Entry 9BYV (electron microscopy, 3.83 A resolution); this record covers chains A and B of the 4 polymer chains in the assembly.

== Chain A (and B) ==
Molecule: Ribonucleoside-diphosphate reductase subunit alpha
Organism: Bacillus subtilis
Notes: EC 1.17.4.1; chain B of this document is another copy of the same molecule, construct and numbering; everything in this record applies to it too
Reference sequence: P50620 (RIR1_BACSU); residue numbers follow UniProt; this construct covers 1-700
Sequence (700 residues; row label = number of the first residue in the row):
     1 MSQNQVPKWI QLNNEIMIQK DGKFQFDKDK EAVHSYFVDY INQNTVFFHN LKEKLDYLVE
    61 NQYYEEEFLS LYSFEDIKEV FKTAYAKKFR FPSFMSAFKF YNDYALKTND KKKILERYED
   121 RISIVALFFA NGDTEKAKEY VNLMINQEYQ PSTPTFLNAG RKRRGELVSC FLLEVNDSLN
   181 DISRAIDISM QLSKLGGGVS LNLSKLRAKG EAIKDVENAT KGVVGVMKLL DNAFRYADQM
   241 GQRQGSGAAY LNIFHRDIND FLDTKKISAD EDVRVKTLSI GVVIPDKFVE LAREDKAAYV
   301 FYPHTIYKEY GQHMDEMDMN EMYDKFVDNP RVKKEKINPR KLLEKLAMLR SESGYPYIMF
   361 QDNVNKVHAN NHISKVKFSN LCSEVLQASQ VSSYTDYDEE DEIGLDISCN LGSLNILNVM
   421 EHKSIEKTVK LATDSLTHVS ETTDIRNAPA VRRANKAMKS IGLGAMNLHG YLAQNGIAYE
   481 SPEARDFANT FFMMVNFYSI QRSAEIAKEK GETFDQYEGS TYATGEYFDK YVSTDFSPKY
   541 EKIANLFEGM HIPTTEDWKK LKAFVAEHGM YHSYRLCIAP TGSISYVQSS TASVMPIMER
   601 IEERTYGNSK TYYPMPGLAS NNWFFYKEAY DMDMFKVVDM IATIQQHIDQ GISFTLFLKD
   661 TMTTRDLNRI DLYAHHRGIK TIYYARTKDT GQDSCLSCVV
Not modelled in the structure: 1-5, 689-700
Swiss-Prot annotation at these positions:
  - active site: Asn380 (Proton acceptor), Cys382 (Cysteine radical intermediate), Glu384 (Proton acceptor)
  - binding site (substrate): Thr153, Ser169, Cys170, Gly198, Asn380 to Glu384, Pro580 to Ile584
  - site: Cys170 (Important for hydrogen atom transfer), Asp177 (Allosteric effector binding), Arg207 (Allosteric effector binding), Cys409 (Important for hydrogen atom transfer), Tyr683 (Important for electron transfer), Tyr684 (Important for electron transfer), Cys695 (Interacts with thioredoxin/glutaredoxin), Cys698 (Interacts with thioredoxin/glutaredoxin)
  - mutagenesis: His255 (H255Y: In ts-A 73; temperature-sensitive lethal mutation)
Small-molecule neighbours:
  - ATP (adenosine-5'-triphosphate): Val33, His34, Phe37, Asn42, Phe89, Arg90, Phe91, Arg117
  - GDP (guanosine-5'-diphosphate): Val46, Phe47, Phe48, His49, Asn50, Leu51, Lys54, Lys78, Phe81, Lys82, Tyr85, Asp120
  - dTTP (TTP), molecule 1: Asp177, Ser178, Leu179, Ile182, Leu206, Arg207, Ala212, Ile213, Lys214, Ala219, Thr220, Lys221, His304
  - dTTP (TTP), molecule 2: Lys194, Tyr236, Ala237, Asp238, Met240
From the paper describing this entry:
  - catalytic residues: Cys382, Tyr684 (citing earlier work)

== Interface between chain A and chain B ==
Pairs across the interface (59; chain A residue first):
  Leu179(A) - Met190(B)
  Leu179(A) - Gln191(B)
  Leu179(A) - Lys194(B)
  Leu179(A) - Tyr236(B)  hydrophobic
  Asn180(A) - Gln191(B)  hydrogen bond
  Asn180(A) - Asn447(B)
  Ile182(A) - Tyr236(B)
  Ser183(A) - Asp187(B)  hydrogen bond
  Ser183(A) - Met190(B)
  Arg184(A) - Arg184(B)
  Asp187(A) - Ser183(B)  hydrogen bond
  Met190(A) - Leu179(B)
  Met190(A) - Leu229(B)  hydrophobic
  Gln191(A) - Leu179(B)
  Gln191(A) - Asn180(B)  hydrogen bond
  Lys194(A) - Leu179(B)
  Ile213(A) - Met240(B)  hydrophobic
  Val216(A) - Met240(B)  hydrophobic
  Ala219(A) - Met240(B)  hydrophobic
  Lys221(A) - Arg235(B)  hydrogen bond (side chain-backbone)
  Lys221(A) - Tyr236(B)
  Lys221(A) - Asp238(B)  salt bridge
  Gly225(A) - Tyr236(B)
  Val226(A) - Tyr236(B)
  Lys228(A) - Asn232(B)
  Leu229(A) - Asn232(B)
  Leu229(A) - Ala233(B)
  Leu229(A) - Tyr236(B)  hydrophobic
  Asn232(A) - Lys228(B)
  Asn232(A) - Leu229(B)
  Asn232(A) - Asn232(B)  hydrogen bond
  Ala233(A) - Leu229(B)  hydrophobic
  Arg235(A) - Lys221(B)
  Tyr236(A) - Ile182(B)
  Tyr236(A) - Lys221(B)
  Tyr236(A) - Gly225(B)
  Tyr236(A) - Val226(B)
  Tyr236(A) - Leu229(B)  hydrophobic
  Asp238(A) - Lys221(B)  salt bridge
  Met240(A) - Ile213(B)  hydrophobic
  Met240(A) - Ala219(B)
  Gly241(A) - Ala219(B)
  Asp396(A) - Arg446(B)
  Asp396(A) - Asn447(B)  hydrogen bond
  Tyr397(A) - Asp401(B)  hydrogen bond
  Tyr397(A) - Ile403(B)
  Tyr397(A) - Arg446(B)  hydrogen bond (backbone-backbone)
  Tyr397(A) - Asn447(B)
  Tyr397(A) - Pro449(B)  hydrophobic
  Asp398(A) - Arg452(B)  salt bridge
  Asp401(A) - Tyr397(B)  hydrogen bond
  Ile403(A) - Tyr397(B)
  Arg446(A) - Asp396(B)
  Arg446(A) - Tyr397(B)  hydrogen bond (backbone-backbone)
  Asn447(A) - Asn180(B)  hydrogen bond
  Asn447(A) - Asp396(B)  hydrogen bond
  Asn447(A) - Tyr397(B)  hydrogen bond (side chain-backbone)
  Pro449(A) - Tyr397(B)  hydrophobic
  Arg452(A) - Asp398(B)  salt bridge
Interface residues without a listed pair, chain A (38 interface residues in all): Ile186, Asn218, Gly222, Gln242, Tyr394
Interface residues without a listed pair, chain B (37 interface residues in all): Arg163, Ile186, Lys214, Val216, Asn218, Gly222

== In short ==
The interface between chain A and chain B involves 38 residues on one side and 37 on the other; the contacts
include 14 hydrogen bonds and 4 salt bridges. Among the polar pairs are Lys221(A)-Asp238(B),
Asp398(A)-Arg452(B) and Asn180(A)-Gln191(B). Bound to chain A: ATP, GDP and dTTP. The paper reports catalytic
residues Cys382(A) and Tyr684(A).
Chain A and chain B are both Ribonucleoside-diphosphate reductase subunit alpha (Bacillus subtilis); the
structure, Class 4 model for turnover condition of Bacillus subtilis ribonucleotide reductase complex, was
determined by electron microscopy, deposited together with 9BW3, 9BWX, 9BX2, 9BX3, 9BX6, 9BX8 and 39 further
entries.
